Entry 3GHE (X-ray diffraction, 2.40 A resolution); this record covers chains L and P of the 3 polymer chains in the assembly.

== Chain L ==
Name: Fab 537-10D, light chain
From: Homo sapiens
Notes: antibody fragment or engineered binder
Sequence (217 residues; row label = number of the first residue in the row; note: 1 number in that range is skipped by the numbering (no residue carries it; nothing is unmodelled there); a row labelled like 27A-27C holds insertion residues (27A, then the next letters in order)):
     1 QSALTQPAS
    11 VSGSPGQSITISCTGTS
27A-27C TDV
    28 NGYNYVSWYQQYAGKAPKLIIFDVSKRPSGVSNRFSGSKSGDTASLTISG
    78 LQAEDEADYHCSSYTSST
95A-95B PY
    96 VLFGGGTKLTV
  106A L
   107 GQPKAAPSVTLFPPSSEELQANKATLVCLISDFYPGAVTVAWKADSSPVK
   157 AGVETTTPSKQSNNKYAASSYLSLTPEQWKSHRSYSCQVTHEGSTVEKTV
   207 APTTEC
Unresolved in the structure: 210-212
Cystine bridges: Cys-23/Cys-88, Cys-134/Cys-193

== Chain P ==
Name: Envelope glycoprotein
Reference sequence: P88403 (P88403_9HIV1); the author numbering skips numbers that UniProt does not, so the offset changes along the chain: 304-309 = UniProt 198-203; 312-320 = UniProt 204-212
Sequence (15 residues; row label = number of the first residue in the row; note: 2 numbers in that range are skipped by the numbering (no residue carries them; nothing is unmodelled there)):
   304 RKRIHI
   312 GPGRAFYAT

== How chain L and chain P interact ==
Contacting residue pairs (13):
  Asn-28(L) / Lys-305(P)  hydrogen bond
  Asn-28(L) / Ile-307(P)
  Asn-28(L) / Ile-309(P)
  Gly-29(L) / Ile-309(P)
  Tyr-32(L) / Ile-309(P)  hydrophobic
  Tyr-91(L) / Ile-309(P)  hydrophobic
  Tyr-91(L) / Ala-316(P)  hydrophobic
  Pro-95A(L) / Gly-314(P)  hydrogen bond (backbone-backbone)
  Tyr-95B(L) / Gly-314(P)
  Tyr-95B(L) / Arg-315(P)
  Tyr-95B(L) / Ala-316(P)  hydrophobic
  Val-96(L) / Gly-312(P)
  Val-96(L) / Pro-313(P)

== Summary ==
Chain L and chain P form an interface of 7 and 8 residues respectively, with 2 hydrogen bonds. Among the polar
pairs are Asn-28(L)/Lys-305(P) and Pro-95A(L)/Gly-314(P).
Here chain L is Fab 537-10D, light chain (Homo sapiens) and chain P is Envelope glycoprotein. Entry 3GHE
(Crystal structure of anti-HIV-1 Fab 537-10D in complex with V3 peptide MN) was determined by X-ray
diffraction (same publication as 3GHB).
